PDB entry 7UZ4 | electron microscopy, 3.10 A resolution | chains A and B of the 9 polymer chains in the assembly

Chain A (and B):
Protein: Spike glycoprotein
Source organism: Severe acute respiratory syndrome coronavirus 2
Notes: fragment: Spike 6P; chain B of this document is another copy of the same molecule, construct and numbering; everything in this record applies to it too
Reference sequence: P0DTC2 (SPIKE_SARS2); numbering as in UniProt; present here: 1-676, 680-1213
Chain sequence (1256 residues; row label = number of the first residue in the row; note: 3 numbers in that range are skipped by the numbering (no residue carries them; nothing is unmodelled there)):
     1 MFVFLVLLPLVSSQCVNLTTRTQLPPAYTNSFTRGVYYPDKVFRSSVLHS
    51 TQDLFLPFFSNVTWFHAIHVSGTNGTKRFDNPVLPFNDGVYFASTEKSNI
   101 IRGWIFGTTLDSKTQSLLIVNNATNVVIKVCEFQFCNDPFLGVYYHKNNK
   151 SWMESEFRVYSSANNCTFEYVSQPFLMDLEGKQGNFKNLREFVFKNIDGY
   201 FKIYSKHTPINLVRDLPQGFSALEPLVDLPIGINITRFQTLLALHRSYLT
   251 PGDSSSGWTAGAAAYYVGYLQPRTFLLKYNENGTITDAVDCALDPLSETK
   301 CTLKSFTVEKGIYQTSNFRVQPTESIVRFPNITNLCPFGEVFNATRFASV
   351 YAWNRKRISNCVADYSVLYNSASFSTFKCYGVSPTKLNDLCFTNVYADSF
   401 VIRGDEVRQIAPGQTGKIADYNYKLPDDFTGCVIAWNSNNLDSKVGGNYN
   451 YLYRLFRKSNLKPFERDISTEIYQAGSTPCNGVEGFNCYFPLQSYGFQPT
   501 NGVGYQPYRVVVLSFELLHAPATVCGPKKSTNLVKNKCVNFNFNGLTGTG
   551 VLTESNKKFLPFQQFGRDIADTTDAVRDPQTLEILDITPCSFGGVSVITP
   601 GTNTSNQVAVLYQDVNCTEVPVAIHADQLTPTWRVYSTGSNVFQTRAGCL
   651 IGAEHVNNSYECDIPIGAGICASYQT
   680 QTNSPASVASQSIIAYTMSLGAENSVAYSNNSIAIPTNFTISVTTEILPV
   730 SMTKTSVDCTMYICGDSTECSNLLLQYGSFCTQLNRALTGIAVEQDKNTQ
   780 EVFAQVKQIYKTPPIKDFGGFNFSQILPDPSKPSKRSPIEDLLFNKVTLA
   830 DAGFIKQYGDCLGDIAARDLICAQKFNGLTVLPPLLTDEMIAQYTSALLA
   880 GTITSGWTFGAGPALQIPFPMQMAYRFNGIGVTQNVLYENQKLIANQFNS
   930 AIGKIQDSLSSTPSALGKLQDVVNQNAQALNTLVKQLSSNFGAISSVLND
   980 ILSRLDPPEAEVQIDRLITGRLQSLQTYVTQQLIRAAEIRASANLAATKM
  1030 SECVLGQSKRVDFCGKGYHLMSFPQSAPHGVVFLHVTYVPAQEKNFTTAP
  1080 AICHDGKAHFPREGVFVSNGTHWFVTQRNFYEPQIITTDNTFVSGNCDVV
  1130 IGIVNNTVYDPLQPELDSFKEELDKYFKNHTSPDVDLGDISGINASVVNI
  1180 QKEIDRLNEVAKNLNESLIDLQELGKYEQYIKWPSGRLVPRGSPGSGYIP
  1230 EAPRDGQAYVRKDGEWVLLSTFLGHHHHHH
Disordered / not traced: 1-21, 72-73, 179-186, 621-635, 680-688, 828-853, 1148-1259
Cystine bridges: C131-C166, C291-C301, C336-C361, C379-C432, C391-C525, C480-C488, C617-C649, C662-C671, C738-C760, C743-C749, C1032-C1043, C1082-C1126
Glycans and other covalent adducts: N-acetylglucosamine (NAG) linked to N61, N122, N165, N234, N282, N331, N343, N603, N616, N657, N709, N717, N801, N1074, N1098, N1134
Sequence notes: engineered mutation P817 (Phe in P0DTC2), P892 (Ala in P0DTC2), P899 (Ala in P0DTC2), P942 (Ala in P0DTC2), P986 (Lys in P0DTC2), P987 (Val in P0DTC2); expression tag (1214-1259)
Swiss-Prot annotation at these positions:
  - region: N280 to C301 (Putative superantigen), R403 to D405 (Integrin-binding motif), N448 to F456 (Immunodominant HLA epitope recognized by the CD8+), S816 to Y837 (Fusion peptide 1), K835 to F855 (Fusion peptide 2), D1163 to E1202 (Heptad repeat 2)
  - site: R815, S816 (Cleavage)
  - glycosylation: N17 (N-linked (GlcNAc...) (complex) asparagine), N61 (N-linked (GlcNAc...) (hybrid) asparagine), N74 (N-linked (GlcNAc...) (complex) asparagine), N122 (N-linked (GlcNAc...) (hybrid) asparagine), N149 (N-linked (GlcNAc...) (complex) asparagine), N165 (N-linked (GlcNAc...) (complex) asparagine), N234 (N-linked (GlcNAc...) (high mannose) asparagine), N282 (N-linked (GlcNAc...) (complex) asparagine), T323 (O-linked (GalNAc) threonine), S325 (O-linked (HexNAc...) serine), N331 (N-linked (GlcNAc...) (complex) asparagine), N343 (N-linked (GlcNAc...) (complex) asparagine), N603 (N-linked (GlcNAc...) (hybrid) asparagine), N616 (N-linked (GlcNAc...) (complex) asparagine), N657 (N-linked (GlcNAc...) (complex) asparagine), T676 (O-linked (GlcNAc...) threonine), N709 (N-linked (GlcNAc...) (high mannose) asparagine), N717 (N-linked (GlcNAc...) (hybrid) asparagine), N801 (N-linked (GlcNAc...) (hybrid) asparagine), N1074 (N-linked (GlcNAc...) (hybrid) asparagine) and 5 more in UniProt
  - natural variant: L5 (L5F: In strain: Iota/B.1.526), S13 (S13I: In strain: Epsilon/B.1.427/B.1.429), L18 (L18F: In strain: Beta/B.1.351, Gamma/P.1 and 1 more), T19 (T19I: In strain: Omicron/BQ.1.1, Omicron/XBB.1.5 and 1 more; T19R: In strain: Delta/B.1.617.2, Omicron/BA.2 and 4 more), T20 (T20N: In strain: Gamma/P.1), L24 to A27 (sequence variant, change not given here; In strain: Omicron/BA.2, Omicron/BA.2.12.1 and 6 more), P26 (P26S: In strain: Gamma/P.1), Q52 (Q52H: In strain: Omicron/EG.5.1), A67 (A67V: In strain: Eta/B.1.525, Omicron/BA.1), H69 to V70 (deletion: In strain: Alpha/B.1.1.7, Eta/B.1.525 and 5 more), G75 (G75V: In strain: Lambda/C.37), T76 (T76I: In strain: Lambda/C.37), 79 further natural variant entries in UniProt
  - mutagenesis: H69 to V70 (Increased incorporation of cleaved spike into virions), N121 (N121Q: Partial loss of biliverdin affinity), R190 (R190K: Partial loss of biliverdin affinity), N234 (N234Q: Increased resistance to neutralizing antibodies), N331 (N331Q: Reduced viral infectivity), N343 (N343Q: Reduced viral infectivity), L452 (L452R: Increased resistance to neutralizing antibodies. Decreases HLA binding to NF9 epitope. Increased binding affinity to human ACE2), Y453 (Y453F: Decreased HLA binding to NF9 epitope. Increased binding affinity to human ACE2), A475 (A475V: Increased resistance to neutralizing antibodies), V483 (V483A: Increased resistance to neutralizing antibodies), E484 (E484D: Increased replication in human TMEM106B overexpressing cells), F490 (F490L: Increased resistance to neutralizing antibodies and human covalescent sera neutralization), 6 further mutagenesis entries in UniProt
Reported in the primary citation:
  - post-translational modification sites: N343

Interface between chain A and chain B:
Pairs across the interface (146):
  N317(A) with D737(B), hydrogen bond
  R319(A) with T739(B)
  N360(A) with T167(B), hydrogen bond (side chain-backbone)
  K558(A) with F43(B)
  F559(A) with F43(B), hydrophobic
  L560(A) with Y38(B); E224(B); G283(B); T284(B)
  F562(A) with Y38(B), hydrophobic; D40(B); E224(B); P225(B)
  Q563(A) with K41(B); V42(B), hydrogen bond (side chain-backbone); F43(B); G283(B)
  Q564(A) with K41(B), hydrogen bond (backbone-backbone)
  F565(A) with K41(B); V42(B); F43(B), hydrogen bond (backbone-backbone)
  G566(A) with F43(B)
  R567(A) with V42(B); F43(B), hydrogen bond (backbone-backbone)
  I569(A) with V47(B), hydrophobic
  A570(A) with V963(B), hydrophobic
  D571(A) with K964(B)
  P589(A) with F855(B), hydrophobic
  F592(A) with F855(B); G857(B); L858(B)
  Q613(A) with L861(B)
  D614(A) with T859(B)
  P665(A) with L864(B), hydrophobic
  G667(A) with L864(B)
  A668(A) with P863(B), hydrogen bond (backbone-backbone); L864(B); T866(B), hydrogen bond (backbone-side chain)
  G669(A) with L864(B), hydrogen bond (backbone-backbone); T866(B); M869(B)
  M697(A) with L864(B), hydrophobic; L865(B), hydrophobic; M869(B), hydrophobic
  L699(A) with I788(B), hydrophobic; M869(B), hydrophobic; Q872(B); Y873(B)
  A701(A) with Q787(B); I788(B)
  E702(A) with I788(B)
  N703(A) with Q787(B), hydrogen bond; I788(B), hydrogen bond (backbone-backbone); Y789(B); K790(B)
  S704(A) with K790(B)
  V705(A) with Y789(B), hydrophobic; K790(B); T883(B); A893(B), hydrophobic; Q895(B)
  A706(A) with Q895(B)
  Y707(A) with P792(B), hydrophobic; D796(B), hydrogen bond (side chain-backbone); F797(B); T883(B); I896(B); P897(B), hydrophobic; F898(B), hydrogen bond (side chain-backbone)
  S708(A) with P897(B)
  N709(A) with D796(B); P897(B)
  S711(A) with Q895(B), hydrogen bond; I896(B); P897(B)
  I712(A) with Q895(B); I896(B), hydrophobic
  A713(A) with L894(B); Q895(B), hydrogen bond (backbone-backbone)
  P715(A) with L894(B)
  T961(A) with S758(B); Q762(B)
  Q965(A) with Y756(B); G757(B); S758(B), hydrogen bond; F759(B)
  S968(A) with Q755(B); G757(B)
  N969(A) with Q755(B)
  F970(A) with Q755(B), hydrogen bond (backbone-backbone); Y756(B); F759(B), hydrophobic
  G971(A) with Q755(B)
  R995(A) with D994(B), salt bridge
  Q1002(A) with F759(B); Q1005(B), hydrogen bond
  S1003(A) with F759(B)
  T1006(A) with F759(B); Q762(B); Q1005(B), hydrogen bond
  Q1010(A) with Q762(B); L1012(B)
  I1013(A) with L1012(B), hydrophobic
  E1017(A) with R1019(B), salt bridge
  K1038(A) with K1038(B)
  R1039(A) with T1027(B); E1031(B), salt bridge; R1039(B)
  V1040(A) with S1030(B); E1031(B); L1034(B); G1035(B)
  D1041(A) with Q784(B); G889(B); S1030(B); L1034(B)
  K1045(A) with Q784(B); G889(B)
  G1046(A) with A890(B)
  Y1047(A) with W886(B); A890(B), hydrophobic
  V1068(A) with G891(B)
  P1069(A) with A890(B); P892(B)
  E1072(A) with P892(B); L894(B)
  N1074(A) with Q895(B), hydrogen bond
  T1077(A) with P897(B); M900(B), hydrogen bond
  P1079(A) with Y917(B)
  F1089(A) with N914(B); Y917(B), hydrophobic
  P1090(A) with Q913(B), hydrogen bond (backbone-side chain)
  V1094(A) with Y904(B)
  R1107(A) with Y904(B); Q913(B)
  S1123(A) with N914(B), hydrogen bond; E918(B); E1111(B)
  G1124(A) with E918(B)
  V1128(A) with E918(B); K921(B), hydrogen bond (backbone-side chain)
  V1129(A) with Y917(B)
  I1130(A) with K921(B)
  L1141(A) with L1141(B), hydrophobic; E1144(B)
Also at the interface, not in a pair above, chain A (87 interface residues in all): K557, T572, R646, A647, G700, N710, Q957, G999, T1009, Y1067, G1093, F1121, N1125
Also at the interface, not in a pair above, chain B (89 interface residues in all): R44, M740, G744, R765, K786, N856, V860, P862, T887, N907, T912, Q920, N960, T1009, I1013

Summary:
The interface between chain A and chain B involves 87 residues on one side and 89 on the other; the contacts
include 24 hydrogen bonds and 3 salt bridges. Among the polar pairs are R995(A)-D994(B), E1017(A)-R1019(B) and
R1039(A)-E1031(B). From the paper: a modification site at N343(A).
Chain A and chain B are both Spike glycoprotein (Severe acute respiratory syndrome coronavirus 2); the
structure, Structure of the SARS-CoV-2 S 6P trimer in complex with the mouse antibody Fab fragment, M8a-3, was
determined by electron microscopy (same publication as 7UZ6, 7UZ7, 7UZ8, 7UZ9, 7UZA, 7UZB, 7UZC and 7UZD).
